Entry 5SB4 (X-ray diffraction, 2.50 A resolution); this record covers chains C and E of the 6 polymer chains in the assembly.

# Chain C
Molecule: Tubulin alpha-1B chain
From: Bos taurus
Reference sequence: P81947 (TBA1B_BOVIN); residue numbers follow UniProt; this construct covers 1-451
Amino-acid sequence (451 residues; numbered 1 to 451; the number before each row is that of its first residue):
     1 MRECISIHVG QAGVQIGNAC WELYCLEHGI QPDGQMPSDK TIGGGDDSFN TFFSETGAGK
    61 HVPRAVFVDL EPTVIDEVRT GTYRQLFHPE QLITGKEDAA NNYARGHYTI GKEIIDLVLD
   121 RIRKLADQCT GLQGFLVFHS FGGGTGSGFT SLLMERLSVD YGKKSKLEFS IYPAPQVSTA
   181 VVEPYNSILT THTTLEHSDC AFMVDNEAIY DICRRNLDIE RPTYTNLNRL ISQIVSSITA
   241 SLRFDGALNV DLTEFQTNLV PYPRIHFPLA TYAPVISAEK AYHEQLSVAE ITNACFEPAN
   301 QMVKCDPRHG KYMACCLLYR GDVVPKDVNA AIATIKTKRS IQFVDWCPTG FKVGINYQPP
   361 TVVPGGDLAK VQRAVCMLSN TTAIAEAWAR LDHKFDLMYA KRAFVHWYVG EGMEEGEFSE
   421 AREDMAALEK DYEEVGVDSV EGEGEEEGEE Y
Unresolved in the structure: 441-451
Metal / ion sites: Ca2+ site 1: Asp39, Thr41, Gly44, Glu55; Ca2+ site 2: Glu284 (shared with 1 residue of chain B)
Residues lining bound ligands:
  - 4B6 (N-{4-[2-(2-fluoroanilino)-1,3-thiazol-4-yl]phenyl}acetamide): Cys4, Gln133, Gly134, Phe135, Leu136, Ser165, Lys166, Leu167, Leu242, Thr253, Gln256, Thr257
  - GTP (guanosine-5'-triphosphate): Gly10, Gln11, Ala12, Gln15, Ile16, Asp69, Asp98, Ala99, Ala100, Asn101, Ser140, Gly142, Gly143, Gly144, Thr145, Gly146, Ile171, Pro173, Val177, Ser178, Thr179, Glu183, Asn206, Tyr224, Leu227, Asn228, Ile231
Reported in the primary citation:
  - conformationally variable residues (side-chain flip): Leu167
  - binding site for 4B6: Leu167

# Chain E
Molecule: Stathmin-4
From: Rattus norvegicus
Reference sequence: P63043 (STMN4_RAT); residues 5-145 here correspond to UniProt positions 49-189 (UniProt number = residue number + 44)
Amino-acid sequence (143 residues; numbered 3 to 145; the number before each row is that of its first residue):
     3 MADMEVIELN KCTSGQSFEV ILKPPSFDGV PEFNASLPRR RDPSLEEIQK KLEAAEERRK
    63 YQEAELLKHL AEKREHEREV IQKAIEENNN FIKMAKEKLA QKMESNKENR EAHLAAMLER
   123 LQEKDKHAEE VRKNKELKEE ASR
Unresolved in the structure: 3-5, 29-43, 144-145
Differences from the reference sequence: initiating methionine (3); expression tag (4)
Curated features (UniProtKB/Swiss-Prot):
  - modified residue: Ser46 (Phosphoserine)

# How chain C and chain E interact
Contacting residue pairs (32):
  His107(C) - Lys104(E)
  His107(C) - Met105(E)
  Tyr108(C) - Lys104(E)
  Tyr108(C) - Met105(E)  hydrophobic
  Tyr108(C) - Asn108(E)
  Thr109(C) - Arg112(E)  hydrogen bond
  Lys112(C) - Met105(E)
  Glu155(C) - Leu101(E)
  Glu155(C) - Lys104(E)  salt bridge
  Arg156(C) - Leu101(E)
  Ser158(C) - Phe93(E)
  Ser158(C) - Ile94(E)
  Val159(C) - Ile94(E)
  Val159(C) - Ala97(E)  hydrophobic
  Val159(C) - Lys98(E)
  Gly162(C) - Asn90(E)
  Gly162(C) - Ile94(E)
  Lys163(C) - Asn90(E)  hydrogen bond (backbone-side chain)
  Lys163(C) - Phe93(E)
  Thr193(C) - Lys104(E)
  Glu196(C) - Phe93(E)
  His197(C) - Phe93(E)
  Val409(C) - His115(E)  hydrogen bond (backbone-side chain)
  Gly410(C) - Arg112(E)
  Glu411(C) - Asn108(E)  hydrogen bond (backbone-side chain)
  Glu411(C) - Arg112(E)  salt bridge
  Gly412(C) - Asn108(E)  hydrogen bond (backbone-side chain)
  Gly412(C) - Asn111(E)  hydrogen bond (backbone-side chain)
  Gly412(C) - Arg112(E)
  Met413(C) - Asn108(E)
  Glu414(C) - Ser107(E)  hydrogen bond
  Glu414(C) - Asn111(E)  hydrogen bond
Interface residues without a listed pair, chain C (20 interface residues in all): Leu152
Interface residues without a listed pair, chain E (14 interface residues in all): Lys100

# In short
20 residues of chain C and 14 residues of chain E are in contact, with 8 hydrogen bonds and 2 salt bridges.
Polar contacts include Glu155(C)-Lys104(E), Glu411(C)-Arg112(E) and Thr109(C)-Arg112(E). Ligands of chain C:
GTP and compound 4B6. The paper reports a binding site for 4B6 at Leu167(C); conformational variability at
Leu167(C).
Chain C is Tubulin alpha-1B chain (Bos taurus) and chain E is Stathmin-4 (Rattus norvegicus); the structure,
Tubulin-todalam-8-complex, was determined by X-ray diffraction (same publication as 5SB3, 5SB5, 5SB6, 5SB7 and
7Z7D).
